Entry 8DK5 (electron microscopy, 2.71 A resolution); this record covers chains E and J of the 12 polymer chains in the assembly.

[Chain E]
Name: Histone H3.1
Source organism: Homo sapiens
Reference sequence: P68431 (H31_HUMAN); residues 0-135 here correspond to UniProt positions 1-136 (UniProt number = residue number + 1)
Amino-acid sequence (136 residues; row label = number of the first residue in the row; numbering starts at 0):
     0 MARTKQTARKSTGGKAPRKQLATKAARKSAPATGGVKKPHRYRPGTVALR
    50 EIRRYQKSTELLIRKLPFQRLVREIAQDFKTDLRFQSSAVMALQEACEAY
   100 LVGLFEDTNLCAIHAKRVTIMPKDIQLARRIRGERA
Unresolved in the structure: 0-37, 135
UniProt features mapped onto this chain:
  - modified residue: Arg2 (Asymmetric dimethylarginine), Thr3 (Phosphothreonine), Lys4 (Allysine), Gln5 (5-glutamyl dopamine), Thr6 (Phosphothreonine), Arg8 (Citrulline), Lys9 (N6,N6,N6-trimethyllysine), Ser10 (ADP-ribosylserine), Thr11 (Phosphothreonine), Lys14 (N6-(2-hydroxyisobutyryl)lysine), Arg17 (Asymmetric dimethylarginine), Lys18 (N6-(2-hydroxyisobutyryl)lysine), Lys23 (N6-(2-hydroxyisobutyryl)lysine), Arg26 (Citrulline), Lys27 (N6,N6,N6-trimethyllysine), Ser28 (ADP-ribosylserine), Lys36 (N6,N6,N6-trimethyllysine), Lys37 (N6-methyllysine), Tyr41 (Phosphotyrosine), Lys56 (N6,N6,N6-trimethyllysine) and 8 more in UniProt
  - lipidation: Lys18 (N6-decanoyllysine)

[Chain J]
Molecule: 187-nt DNA strand
Sequence (187 nucleotides; numbered -14 to 172; the number before each row is that of its first residue; numbers below 1 keep their minus sign (DA-14 is residue -14)):
   -14 ACTACATGAAGTATGTGTCTTTATTCACAAGCTTGCACAATCCCTGCTGG
    36 ACAATTCTGAGTGATGGCAGCTCCCACCTTTCCTTCTTCCTTCACTTAGA
    86 CTACATTTATTCAGCATCTGTATTGTTGGAGTAAGTTCCATGTTAATACT
   136 CACCACTGAGGATTCTTTCTCTCCACTTAACTTATGC
Unresolved in the structure: -14 to 3, 153-172
Differences from the reference sequence: conflict DC150 (Dg34514 in 2225930), DT153 (Da34517 in 2225930), DC154 (Da34518 in 2225930), DC156 (Da34520 in 2225930); insertion (157)

[Interface between chain E and chain J]
Contacting residue pairs (22; chain E residue first):
  Arg40(E) - DT149(J)  sugar contact
  Tyr41(E) - DT148(J)  sugar contact
  Tyr41(E) - DT149(J)  sugar contact
  Arg42(E) - DT73(J)  sugar contact
  Arg42(E) - DC74(J)  salt bridge to the phosphate
  Arg42(E) - DT149(J)  hydrogen bond to the phosphate
  Arg42(E) - DC150(J)  salt bridge to the phosphate
  Pro43(E) - DC74(J)  phosphate contact
  Thr45(E) - DT149(J)  hydrogen bond to the phosphate
  Arg72(E) - DC56(J)  salt bridge to the phosphate
  Arg83(E) - DG55(J)  sugar contact
  Arg83(E) - DC56(J)  salt bridge to the phosphate
  Phe84(E) - DG55(J)  phosphate contact
  Phe84(E) - DC56(J)  hydrogen bond to the phosphate
  Gln85(E) - DG55(J)  phosphate contact
  Ser86(E) - DG55(J)  phosphate contact
  Arg116(E) - DT76(J)  phosphate contact
  Arg116(E) - DT77(J)  phosphate contact
  Val117(E) - DC75(J)  sugar contact
  Val117(E) - DT76(J)  hydrogen bond to the phosphate
  Thr118(E) - DT76(J)  hydrogen bond to the phosphate
  Met120(E) - DT77(J)  phosphate contact
Other interface residues (no listed pair), chain E (18 interface residues in all): His39, Arg63, Leu82, Lys115
Other interface residues (no listed pair), chain J (12 interface residues in all): DT65, DT66

[Overview]
The interface between chain E and chain J involves 18 residues on one side and 12 on the other; the contacts
include 5 hydrogen bonds and 4 salt bridges. Polar pairs include Arg42(E)-DT149(J), Thr45(E)-DT149(J) and
Phe84(E)-DC56(J).
Here chain E is Histone H3.1 (Homo sapiens) and chain J is a 187-nt DNA strand. Entry 8DK5 (Structure of 187bp
LIN28b nucleosome with site 0 mutation) was determined by electron microscopy together with 7U0G, 7U0I, 7U0J,
8SPS and 8SPU from the same study.
